Entry 7NQJ (X-ray diffraction, 1.73 A resolution); this record covers chain A.

# Chain A
Name: Bromodomain-containing protein 2
From: Homo sapiens
UniProt: P25440 (BRD2_HUMAN); residues 344-455 here = UniProt positions 344-455
Sequence (115 residues; row label = number of the first residue in the row):
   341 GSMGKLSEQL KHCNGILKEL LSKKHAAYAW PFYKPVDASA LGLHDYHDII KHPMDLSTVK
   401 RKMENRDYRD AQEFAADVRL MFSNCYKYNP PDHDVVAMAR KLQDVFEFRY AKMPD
Unresolved in the structure: 341-343
Construct notes: expression tag (341-343)
Residues lining bound ligands: UME (N-ethyl-2-(1-methyl-1H-1,2,3-triazol-4-yl)-6-(1-phenylethyl)isonicotinamide): W370, P371, F372, V376, L381, L383, C425, Y428, N429, P430, H433, D434, V435, M438

# In short
Bound to chain A: compound UME.
Chain A is Bromodomain-containing protein 2 (Homo sapiens); the structure, C-TERMINAL BROMODOMAIN OF HUMAN
BRD2 WITH N-ethyl-2-(1-methyl-1H-1,2,3-triazol-4-yl)-6-(1-phenylethyl)isonicotinamide, was determined by X-ray
diffraction together with 7NQ5, 7NQ7, 7NQ8, 7NQ9 and 7NQI from the same study.
